4LF8 - chains A and P of the 21 polymer chains in the assembly; structure by X-ray diffraction, 3.15 A resolution.

# Chain A
Molecule: 16S rRNA
From: Thermus thermophilus
Sequence (1522 nucleotides; each row starts with the number of its first residue; note: 42 numbers in that range are skipped by the numbering (no residue carries them; nothing is unmodelled there); a row labelled like 190A-190L holds insertion residues (190A, then the next letters in order); numbering starts at 0):
     0 UUUGUUGGAG AGUUUGAUCC UGGCUCAGGG UGAACGCUGG CGGCGUGCCU AAGACAUGCA
    60 AGUCGUGCGG G
    73 CCGCGGGGUU UU
    88 ACUCCG
    95 UGGUC
   101 AGCGGCGGAC GGGUGAGUAA CGCGUGGGU
  129A G
   130 ACCUACCCGG AAGAGGGGGA CAACCCGGGG AAACUCGGGC UAAUCCCCCA UGUGGACCCG
   190 C
190A-190L CCCUUGGGGUGU
   191 GUCCAAAGGG CUUU
   216 GCCCGCUUCC GGAUGGGCCC GCGUCCCAUC AGCUAGUUGG UGGGGUAAUG GCCCACCAAG
   276 GCGACGACGG GUAGCCGGUC UGAGAGGAUG GCCGGCCACA GGGGCACUGA GACACGGGCC
   336 CCACUCCUAC GGGAGGCAGC AGUUAGGAAU CUUCCGCAAU GGGCGCAAGC CUGACGGAGC
   396 GACGCCGCUU GGAGGAAGAA GCCCUUCGGG GUGUAAACUC CUGAA
   442 CCCGGGACGA AACCCCCGAC GA
   474 GGGGACUGAC GGUACCGGG
   494 GUAAUAGCGC CGGCCAACUC CGUGCCAGCA GCCGCGGUAA UACGGAGGGC GCGAGCGUUA
   554 CCCGGAUUCA CUGGGCGUAA AGGGCGUGUA GGCGGCCUGG GGCGUCCCAU GUGAAAGACC
   614 ACGGCUCAAC CGUGGGGGAG CGUGGGAUAC GCUCAGGCUA GACGGUGGGA GAGGGUGGUG
   674 GAAUUCCCGG AGUAGCGGUG AAAUGCGCAG AUACCGGGAG GAACGCCGAU GGCGAAGGCA
   734 GCCACCUGGU CCACCCGUGA CGCUGAGGCG CGAAAGCGUG GGGAGCAAAC CGGAUUAGAU
   794 ACCCGGGUAG UCCACGCCCU AAACGAUGCG CGCUAGGUCU CUGGGUCU
   848 CCUGGGGGCC GAAGCUAACG CGUUAAGCGC GCCGCCUGGG GAGUACGGCC GCAAGGCUGA
   908 AACUCAAAGG AAUUGACGGG GGCCCGCACA AGCGGUGGAG CAUGUGGUUU AAUUCGAAGX
   968 AACGCGAAGA ACCUUACCAG GCCUUGACAU GCUAGG
 1003A G
  1004 AACCCGGGUG AAAGCCUGGG GUGCCCC
1030A-1030D GCGA
  1031 GGGGAGCCCU AGCACAGGUG CUGCAUGGCC GUCGUCAGCU CGUGCCGUGA GGUGUUGGGU
  1091 UAAGUCCCGC AACGAGCGCA ACCCCCGCCG UUAGUUGCCA GCGGUUCGGC CGGGCACUCU
  1151 AACGGGACUG CCCGCGAAA
  1171 GCGGGAGGAA GGAGGGGACG ACGUCUGGUC AGCAUGGCCC UUACGGCCUG GGCGACACAC
  1231 GUGCUACAAU GCCCACUACA AAGCGAUGCC ACCCGGCAAC GGGGAGCUAA UCGCAAAAAG
  1291 GUGGGCCCAG UUCGGAUUGG GGUCUGCAAC CCGACCCCAU GAAGCCGGAA UCGCUAGUAA
  1351 UCGCGGAUCA G
 1361A C
  1362 CAUGCCGCGG UGAAUACGUU CCCGGGCCUU GUACACACXG CCXGUXACGC CAUGGGAGCG
  1422 GGCUCUACCC GAAGUCGCCG GG
  1446 AGCCUACGGG
  1459 CAGGCGCCGA GGGUAGGGCC CGUGACUGGG GCGAAGUCGU AACAAGGUAG CUGUACCGGA
  1519 AGGUGCGGCU GGAUCCACUC CUUUCU
Not modelled in the structure: 0-4, 1534-1540
Sequence notes: conflict C1534 (A2157 in M26923.1), A1535 (C2158 in M26923.1)
Modified positions: PSU (pseudouridine-5'-monophosphate) at position 516, 7MG (7N-methyl-8-hydroguanosine-5'-monophosphate) at position 527, M2G (N2-dimethylguanosine-5'-monophosphate) at position 966, 5MC (5-methylcytidine-5'-monophosphate) at position 967, 2MG (2N-methylguanosine-5'-monophosphate) at position 1207, 5MC (5-methylcytidine-5'-monophosphate) at position 1400, 4OC (4n,o2'-methylcytidine-5'-monophosphate) at position 1402, 5MC (5-methylcytidine-5'-monophosphate) at position 1404, 5MC (5-methylcytidine-5'-monophosphate) at position 1407, UR3 (3-methyluridine-5'-monophoshate) at position 1498, PSU (pseudouridine-5'-monophosphate) at position 1540, PSU (pseudouridine-5'-monophosphate) at position 1541
Bound ions: Mg2+ site 1 near U5 (its only coordinating residue here); Mg2+ site 2 near U12 (its only coordinating residue here); Mg2+ site 3: U12, A914; Mg2+ site 4 near G21 (its only coordinating residue here); Mg2+ site 5 near A53 (its only coordinating residue here); Mg2+ site 6 near G61 (its only coordinating residue here); Mg2+ site 7 near G107 (its only coordinating residue here); Mg2+ site 8 near G113 (its only coordinating residue here); Mg2+ site 9: G115, A116, G117, G289; Mg2+ site 10: A116, G117, G289; Mg2+ site 11: C121, G124, U125, G236; K+ site 1 near G167 (its only coordinating residue here); 81 more Mg2+ sites not listed; 6 more K+ sites not listed
Small-molecule neighbours:
  - paromomycin (PAR), molecule 1: U30, G31, C48, U49, U304, G306, C554, C555
  - paromomycin (PAR), molecule 2: G31, C47, C48, A50, A51, G52, A53, G113, U114, G115, A353, C355, A356, U358, U359, A360, G361, U365, C366
  - paromomycin (PAR), molecule 3: A119, A120, C121, G122, C123, G236, C237, G238, U239, C240, C241, C242, G281, A282, G284
  - paromomycin (PAR), molecule 4: G567, G568, C569, G570, G575, G821, C822, G874, C875, C877, C879, C880
  - paromomycin (PAR), molecule 5: G610, A611, C612, C613, A614, A622, C623, C624, G625, U626
  - paromomycin (PAR), molecule 6: G661, G662, A663, G664, G666, G667, C739, U740, G741, G742, U743
  - paromomycin (PAR), molecule 7: U669, G670, G671, U672, G673, G714, A715, A716, C717, C805, C806, A807
  - paromomycin (PAR), molecule 8: G1061, U1062, U1065, C1066, A1188, C1189, G1190
  - paromomycin (PAR), molecule 9: G1405, U1406, 5MC_1407, A1408, C1409, G1489, C1490, G1491, A1492, A1493, G1494, U1495, C1496

# Chain P
Protein: ribosomal protein S16
From: Thermus thermophilus
UniProtKB: Q5SJH3 (RS16_THET8); residues 1-88 here = UniProt positions 1-88
Chain sequence (88 residues; each row starts with the number of its first residue):
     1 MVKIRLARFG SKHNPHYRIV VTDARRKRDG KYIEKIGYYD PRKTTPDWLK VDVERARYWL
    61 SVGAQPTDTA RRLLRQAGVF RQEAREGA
Not modelled in the structure: 85-88

# Interface between chain A and chain P
Residue-residue contacts (89; chain A residue first):
  C43(A) - Lys12(P)  phosphate contact
  C43(A) - His13(P)  phosphate contact
  G44(A) - Lys12(P)  hydrogen bond to the phosphate
  C110(A) - Arg25(P)  hydrogen bond to the sugar
  G111(A) - Arg25(P)  phosphate contact
  G112(A) - Lys27(P)  salt bridge to the phosphate
  A134(A) - Met1(P)  base contact
  A134(A) - Arg25(P)  base contact
  C135(A) - Met1(P)  hydrogen bond to the base
  C136(A) - Met1(P)  sugar contact
  C136(A) - Gly63(P)  hydrogen bond to the sugar
  C136(A) - Gln65(P)  sugar contact
  C137(A) - Ser61(P)  hydrogen bond to the sugar
  C137(A) - Gly63(P)  sugar contact
  G227(A) - Val62(P)  hydrogen bond to the base
  A228(A) - Val2(P)  sugar contact
  A228(A) - Tyr58(P)  sugar contact
  A228(A) - Trp59(P)  phosphate contact
  A228(A) - Val62(P)  sugar contact
  U229(A) - Asp23(P)  hydrogen bond to the sugar
  U229(A) - Ile33(P)  phosphate contact
  U229(A) - Trp59(P)  phosphate contact
  G230(A) - Asp23(P)  sugar contact
  G230(A) - Arg25(P)  hydrogen bond to the sugar
  G309(A) - Lys27(P)  phosphate contact
  G309(A) - Gly30(P)  phosphate contact
  G309(A) - Lys31(P)  phosphate contact
  G310(A) - Arg26(P)  salt bridge to the phosphate
  G310(A) - Lys27(P)  salt bridge to the phosphate
  G310(A) - Gly30(P)  phosphate contact
  G310(A) - Lys31(P)  hydrogen bond to the phosphate
  C311(A) - Arg26(P)  salt bridge to the phosphate
  A374(A) - Tyr17(P)  hydrogen bond to the sugar
  U375(A) - Leu6(P)  hydrogen bond to the sugar
  U375(A) - Tyr17(P)  sugar contact
  U375(A) - Arg28(P)  hydrogen bond to the base
  U375(A) - Thr69(P)  hydrogen bond to the phosphate
  G376(A) - Arg5(P)  hydrogen bond to the phosphate
  G376(A) - Leu6(P)  hydrogen bond to the phosphate
  G376(A) - Arg28(P)  sugar contact
  G376(A) - Thr67(P)  hydrogen bond to the phosphate
  G377(A) - Lys3(P)  salt bridge to the phosphate
  G377(A) - Arg5(P)  salt bridge to the phosphate
  G377(A) - Ala24(P)  sugar contact
  G377(A) - Thr67(P)  phosphate contact
  C390(A) - Arg28(P)  hydrogen bond to the phosphate
  G391(A) - Arg8(P)  phosphate contact
  G391(A) - Arg28(P)  salt bridge to the phosphate
  G392(A) - Arg8(P)  salt bridge to the phosphate
  G392(A) - Lys12(P)  phosphate contact
  G392(A) - His13(P)  hydrogen bond to the phosphate
  A393(A) - Lys12(P)  salt bridge to the phosphate
  A393(A) - His13(P)  salt bridge to the phosphate
  C449(A) - Arg42(P)  base contact
  G450(A) - Pro15(P)  sugar contact
  G450(A) - Pro41(P)  sugar contact
  G450(A) - Arg42(P)  sugar contact
  G450(A) - Lys43(P)  salt bridge to the phosphate
  A452(A) - Lys43(P)  salt bridge to the phosphate
  A452(A) - Arg72(P)  hydrogen bond to the phosphate
  A453(A) - Asp68(P)  sugar contact
  A453(A) - Arg72(P)  sugar contact
  C454(A) - Asp68(P)  sugar contact
  G462(A) - Gln82(P)  hydrogen bond to the base
  A463(A) - Arg75(P)  salt bridge to the phosphate
  A463(A) - Phe80(P)  sugar contact
  A463(A) - Arg81(P)  phosphate contact
  A463(A) - Gln82(P)  sugar contact
  A463(A) - Glu83(P)  hydrogen bond to the sugar
  G474(A) - Arg75(P)  salt bridge to the phosphate
  G474(A) - Arg81(P)  hydrogen bond to the phosphate
  G474(A) - Glu83(P)  sugar contact
  A608(A) - Phe9(P)  sugar contact
  A608(A) - Arg18(P)  hydrogen bond to the phosphate
  A608(A) - Tyr32(P)  sugar contact
  A609(A) - Arg18(P)  salt bridge to the phosphate
  G617(A) - Asn14(P)  base contact
  G617(A) - Thr44(P)  hydrogen bond to the sugar
  C623(A) - Ser11(P)  sugar contact
  C624(A) - Phe9(P)  phosphate contact
  C624(A) - Gly10(P)  phosphate contact
  C624(A) - Ser11(P)  sugar contact
  C624(A) - Asn14(P)  hydrogen bond to the sugar
  C624(A) - His16(P)  sugar contact
  G625(A) - Phe9(P)  phosphate contact
  G625(A) - His16(P)  sugar contact
  U626(A) - Arg18(P)  salt bridge to the phosphate
  U626(A) - Lys35(P)  salt bridge to the phosphate
  U626(A) - Tyr38(P)  phosphate contact
Other interface residues (no listed pair), chain A (46 interface residues in all): A325, G378, A451, G475, C483, A607, G627
Other interface residues (no listed pair), chain P (49 interface residues in all): Asp29, Tyr39

# In short
46 residues of chain A face 49 of chain P across their interface, with 25 hydrogen bonds and 17 salt bridges.
Among the polar pairs are C135(A)-Met1(P), G227(A)-Val62(P) and U375(A)-Arg28(P). Chain A binds 9 copies of
paromomycin. U12(A) and A914(A) form the Mg2+ site 3.
Chain A is 16S rRNA and chain P is ribosomal protein S16, both from Thermus thermophilus; the structure,
Crystal Structure of 30S ribosomal subunit from Thermus thermophilus, was determined by X-ray diffraction.
